9R35 - chains D and F of the 8 polymer chains in the assembly; structure by X-ray diffraction, 2.70 A resolution.

# Chain D
Protein: Toxin Res
From: Pseudomonas putida KT2440
Notes: EC 2.4.2.-
UniProtKB: Q88K57 (RES_PSEPK); residue numbers follow UniProt; this construct covers 2-145
Amino-acid sequence (158 residues; numbered -12 to 145; the number before each row is that of its first residue; numbers below 1 keep their minus sign (Met-12 is residue -12)):
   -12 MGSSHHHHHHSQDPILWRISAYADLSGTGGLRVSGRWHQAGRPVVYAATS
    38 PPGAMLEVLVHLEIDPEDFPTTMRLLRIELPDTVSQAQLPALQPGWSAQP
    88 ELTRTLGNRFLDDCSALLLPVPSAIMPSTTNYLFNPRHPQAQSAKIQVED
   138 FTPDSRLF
Disordered / not traced: -12 to 0
Construct notes: initiating methionine (-12); expression tag (-11 to 1)

# Chain F
Protein: XRE anti-toxin
From: Pseudomonas putida KT2440
UniProtKB: A0A179RFM7 (A0A179RFM7_PSEPU); numbering as in UniProt (aligned over 1-149)
Amino-acid sequence (149 residues; row label = number of the first residue in the row):
     1 MLAEVLRDNGYHEYRARLQALLDIPELASDFEIHTRITDGFAATWLVKLT
    51 ERGVLTPVERDQIIPLRTLKSRIERDQPLTVDESDRLFRSAHITAMAEAV
   101 FGEAGKAKRWLSKPKERFSGLTPMQMLTTQQGTTQVEEMLLQIAEGYGL
What the authors report for this chain:
  - binding site for DNA reverse: Arg60, Arg75
  - binding site for DNA reverse: Arg67, Thr68, Arg72, Gln77
  - binding site for DNA reverse: Lys70
  - binding site for DNA forward: Arg67, Thr68, Ser71
  - binding site for DNA forward: Arg60, Lys70
  - binding site for DNA forward: Arg72

# How chain D and chain F interact
Contacting residue pairs (6; chain D residue first):
  Leu18(D) - Leu6(F)
  Arg19(D) - Leu2(F)
  Gln26(D) - Val5(F)  hydrogen bond (side chain-backbone)
  Gln26(D) - Arg7(F)
  Ala27(D) - Val5(F)
  Ala27(D) - Leu6(F)
Interface residues without a listed pair, chain F (6 interface residues in all): Tyr11, Thr134

# Overview
The interface between chain D and chain F involves 4 residues on one side and 6 on the other, with 1 hydrogen
bond. The hydrogen-bonded pair is Gln26(D)-Val5(F). The paper reports a binding site for DNA reverse at
Arg60(F), Arg75(F) and Arg67(F) among others; a binding site for DNA forward at Arg67(F), Thr68(F) and
Ser71(F) among others.
Chain D is Toxin Res and chain F is XRE anti-toxin, both from Pseudomonas putida KT2440; the structure,
Crystal structure of the Pseudomonas putida Xre-RES toxin-antitoxin complex bound to promoter DNA, was
determined by X-ray diffraction.
